Entry 3H6D (X-ray diffraction, 1.80 A resolution); this record covers chain A.

== Chain A ==
Protein: Deoxyuridine 5'-triphosphate nucleotidohydrolase
Source organism: Mycobacterium tuberculosis
Notes: EC 3.6.1.23
UniProt: P0A552 (DUT_MYCTU); residues 1-154 here = UniProt positions 1-154
Amino-acid sequence (174 residues; row label = number of the first residue in the row; numbers below 1 keep their minus sign (Met-19 is residue -19)):
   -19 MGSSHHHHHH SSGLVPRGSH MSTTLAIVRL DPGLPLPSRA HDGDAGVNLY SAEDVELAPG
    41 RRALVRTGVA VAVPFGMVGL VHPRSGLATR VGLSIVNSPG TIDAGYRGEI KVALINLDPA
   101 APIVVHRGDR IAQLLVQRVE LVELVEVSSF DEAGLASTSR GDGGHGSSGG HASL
Not modelled in the structure: -19 to -11, 134-139, 141-154
Construct notes: expression tag (-19 to 0); engineered mutation Asn28 (Asp in P0A552)
Small-molecule neighbours: DUP (2'-deoxyuridine 5'-alpha,beta-imido-triphosphate): Val61, Pro63, Arg64, Ser65, Gly66, Leu67, Asn77, Gly80, Thr81, Ile82, Asp83, Tyr86, Glu89, Ile90, Lys91, Gln113, Arg140
Reported in the primary citation:
  - conformationally variable residues (order/disorder transition, side-chain flip): Asn28, Arg110, Gln113, Arg140
  - binding site for DUP: Ser65, Arg140

== Summary ==
Chain A binds compound DUP. From the paper: a binding site for DUP at Ser65 and Arg140; conformational
variability at Asn28, Arg110 and Gln113 among others.
Chain A is Deoxyuridine 5'-triphosphate nucleotidohydrolase (Mycobacterium tuberculosis); the structure,
Structure of the mycobacterium tuberculosis DUTPase D28N mutant, was determined by X-ray diffraction (same
publication as 3I93).
